Entry 7B91 (X-ray diffraction, 3.00 A resolution); this record covers chains A and D of the 4 polymer chains in the assembly.

[Chain A]
Protein: Splicing factor 3B subunit 3
From: Homo sapiens
Reference sequence: Q15393 (SF3B3_HUMAN); aligned in 2 segments with insertions or deletions, so no single offset holds: 1-760 ~ UniProt 1-442; 768-1198 ~ UniProt 768-1216
Sequence (899 residues; numbered -9 to 1207; 318 numbers in that range are skipped by the numbering (no residue carries them; nothing is unmodelled there); the number before each row is that of its first residue; numbers below 1 keep their minus sign (Gly-9 is residue -9)):
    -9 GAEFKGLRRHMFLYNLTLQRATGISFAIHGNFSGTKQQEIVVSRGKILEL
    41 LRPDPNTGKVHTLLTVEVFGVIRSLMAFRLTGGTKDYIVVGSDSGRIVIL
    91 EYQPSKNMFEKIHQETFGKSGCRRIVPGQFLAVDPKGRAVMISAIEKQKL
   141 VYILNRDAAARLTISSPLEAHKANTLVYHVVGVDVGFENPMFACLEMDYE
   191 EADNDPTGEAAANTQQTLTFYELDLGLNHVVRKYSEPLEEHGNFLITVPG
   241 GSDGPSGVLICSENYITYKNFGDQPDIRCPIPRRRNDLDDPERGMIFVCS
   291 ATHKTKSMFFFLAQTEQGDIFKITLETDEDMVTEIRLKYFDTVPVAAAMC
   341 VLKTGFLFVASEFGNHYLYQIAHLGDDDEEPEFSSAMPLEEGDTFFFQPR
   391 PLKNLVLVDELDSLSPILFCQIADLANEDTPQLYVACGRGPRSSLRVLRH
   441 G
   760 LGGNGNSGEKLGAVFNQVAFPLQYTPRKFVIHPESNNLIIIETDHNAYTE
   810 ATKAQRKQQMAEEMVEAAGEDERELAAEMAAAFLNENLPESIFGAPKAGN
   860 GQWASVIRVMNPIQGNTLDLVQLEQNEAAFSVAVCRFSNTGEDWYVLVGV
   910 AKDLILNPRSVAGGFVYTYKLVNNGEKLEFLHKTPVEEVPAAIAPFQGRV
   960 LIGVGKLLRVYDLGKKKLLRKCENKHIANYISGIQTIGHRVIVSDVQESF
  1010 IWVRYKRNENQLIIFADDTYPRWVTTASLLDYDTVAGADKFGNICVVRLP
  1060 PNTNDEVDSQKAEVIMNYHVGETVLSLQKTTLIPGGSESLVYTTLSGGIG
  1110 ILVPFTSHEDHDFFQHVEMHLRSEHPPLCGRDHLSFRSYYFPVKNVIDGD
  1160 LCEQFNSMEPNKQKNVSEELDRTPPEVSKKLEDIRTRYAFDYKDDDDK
Unresolved in the structure: -9 to -1, 760-772, 827-832, 1198-1207
Sequence notes: expression tag (-9 to 0, 1199-1207); linker (761-767)
UniProt features mapped onto this chain:
  - region: Glu105 to Gln119 (Interaction with PHF5A, SF3B1 and SF3B5), Asn145 to Tyr168 (Interaction with PHF5A, SF3B1 and SF3B5), Asp193 to His231 (Interaction with SF3B1 and SF3B5), Arg786 to His804 (Interaction with SF3B1 and SF3B5), Thr1028 to Lys1049 (Interaction with SF3B1)
  - site: Gly284 (Interaction with SF3B5), Glu306 (Interaction with SF3B5), Glu352 (Interaction with SF3B5), Arg429 (Interaction with SF3B5), Asn916 (Interaction with SF3B5), Asn988 (Interaction with SF3B1), Lys1171 (Interaction with SF3B1)
  - modified residue: Ser156 (Phosphoserine)

[Chain D]
Protein: PHD finger-like domain-containing protein 5A
From: Homo sapiens
Reference sequence: Q7RTV0 (PHF5A_HUMAN); residue numbers follow UniProt; this construct covers 1-98
Sequence (108 residues; each row starts with the number of its first residue; numbers below 1 keep their minus sign (Gly-9 is residue -9)):
    -9 GPLGSPGSRAMAKHHPDLIFCRKQAGVAIGRLCEKCDGKCVICDSYVRPC
    41 TLVRICDECNYGSYQGRCVICGGPGVSDAYYCKECTIQEKDRDGCPKIVN
    91 LGSSKTDL
Unresolved in the structure: -9 to 6, 98
Sequence notes: expression tag (-9 to 0)
Ion coordination: Zn2+ site 1: Cys11, Cys46, Cys49, Cys85; Zn2+ site 2: Cys23, Cys26, Cys58, Cys61; Zn2+ site 3: Cys30, Cys33, Cys72, Cys75
Ligand contacts: T2Z ([(2S,3S,4E,6S,7R,10R)-3,7-dimethyl-2-[(2E,4E,6R)-6-methyl-6-oxidanyl-7-[(2R,3R)-3-[(2R,3S)-3-oxidanylpentan-2-yl]oxiran-2-yl]hepta-2,4-dien-2-yl]-7,10-bis(oxidanyl)-12-oxidanylidene-1-oxacyclododec-4-en-6-yl] ethanoate): Gly28, Asp34, Tyr36, Val37, Arg38
From the paper describing this entry:
  - Zn2+ coordination: Cys26 (proposed by the authors, not directly observed)
  - mutagenesis - C26H: unchanged growth in response to PB
  - mutagenesis - K29A, K29R: increased growth in response to SSA/SD6
  - mutagenesis - Y36A: increased growth in response to SSA and SD6

[How chain A and chain D interact]
Contacting residue pairs (20):
  Gly85(A) with Arg82(D)
  Arg86(A) with Arg82(D)
  Glu105(A) with Val17(D); Arg44(D), salt bridge
  Thr106(A) with Arg82(D)
  Phe107(A) with Gln14(D)
  Gly108(A) with Arg82(D), hydrogen bond (backbone-side chain)
  Lys109(A) with Glu79(D), hydrogen bond (side chain-backbone); Arg82(D); Asp83(D), salt bridge
  Ser110(A) with Glu79(D), hydrogen bond
  Ile154(A) with Val17(D)
  Ser155(A) with Val17(D)
  Ser156(A) with Gly16(D); Val17(D), hydrogen bond (side chain-backbone); Asp47(D), hydrogen bond
  Pro157(A) with Gln14(D); Ala15(D); Gly16(D)
  Glu159(A) with Gln14(D)
Other interface residues (no listed pair), chain A (16 interface residues in all): Gln104, Leu140, Ser1144
Other interface residues (no listed pair), chain D (10 interface residues in all): Asp81

[In short]
Chain A and chain D form an interface of 16 and 10 residues respectively, with 5 hydrogen bonds and 2 salt
bridges. Polar pairs include Glu105(A)-Arg44(D), Lys109(A)-Asp83(D) and Gly108(A)-Arg82(D). The paper reports
that K29A and K29R of chain D increase growth in response to SSA/SD6; Zn2+ coordination by Cys26(D); 4
substitutions were tested in all.
Here chain A is Splicing factor 3B subunit 3 and chain D is PHD finger-like domain-containing protein 5A, both
from Homo sapiens. Entry 7B91 (Structure of a minimal SF3B core in complex with pladienolide D (form I)) was
determined by X-ray diffraction (same publication as 7B0I, 7B92, 7B9C, 7OMF, 7ONB and 7OPI).
